PDB entry 6ASG | X-ray diffraction, 3.80 A resolution | chains C and A of the 5 polymer chains in the assembly

# Chain C
Protein: DNA-directed RNA polymerase subunit beta
Organism: Thermus thermophilus (strain HB8 / ATCC 27634 / DSM 579)
Notes: EC 2.7.7.6
UniProtKB: Q8RQE9 (RPOB_THET8); numbering as in UniProt (aligned over 1-1119)
Amino-acid sequence (1119 residues; each row starts with the number of its first residue):
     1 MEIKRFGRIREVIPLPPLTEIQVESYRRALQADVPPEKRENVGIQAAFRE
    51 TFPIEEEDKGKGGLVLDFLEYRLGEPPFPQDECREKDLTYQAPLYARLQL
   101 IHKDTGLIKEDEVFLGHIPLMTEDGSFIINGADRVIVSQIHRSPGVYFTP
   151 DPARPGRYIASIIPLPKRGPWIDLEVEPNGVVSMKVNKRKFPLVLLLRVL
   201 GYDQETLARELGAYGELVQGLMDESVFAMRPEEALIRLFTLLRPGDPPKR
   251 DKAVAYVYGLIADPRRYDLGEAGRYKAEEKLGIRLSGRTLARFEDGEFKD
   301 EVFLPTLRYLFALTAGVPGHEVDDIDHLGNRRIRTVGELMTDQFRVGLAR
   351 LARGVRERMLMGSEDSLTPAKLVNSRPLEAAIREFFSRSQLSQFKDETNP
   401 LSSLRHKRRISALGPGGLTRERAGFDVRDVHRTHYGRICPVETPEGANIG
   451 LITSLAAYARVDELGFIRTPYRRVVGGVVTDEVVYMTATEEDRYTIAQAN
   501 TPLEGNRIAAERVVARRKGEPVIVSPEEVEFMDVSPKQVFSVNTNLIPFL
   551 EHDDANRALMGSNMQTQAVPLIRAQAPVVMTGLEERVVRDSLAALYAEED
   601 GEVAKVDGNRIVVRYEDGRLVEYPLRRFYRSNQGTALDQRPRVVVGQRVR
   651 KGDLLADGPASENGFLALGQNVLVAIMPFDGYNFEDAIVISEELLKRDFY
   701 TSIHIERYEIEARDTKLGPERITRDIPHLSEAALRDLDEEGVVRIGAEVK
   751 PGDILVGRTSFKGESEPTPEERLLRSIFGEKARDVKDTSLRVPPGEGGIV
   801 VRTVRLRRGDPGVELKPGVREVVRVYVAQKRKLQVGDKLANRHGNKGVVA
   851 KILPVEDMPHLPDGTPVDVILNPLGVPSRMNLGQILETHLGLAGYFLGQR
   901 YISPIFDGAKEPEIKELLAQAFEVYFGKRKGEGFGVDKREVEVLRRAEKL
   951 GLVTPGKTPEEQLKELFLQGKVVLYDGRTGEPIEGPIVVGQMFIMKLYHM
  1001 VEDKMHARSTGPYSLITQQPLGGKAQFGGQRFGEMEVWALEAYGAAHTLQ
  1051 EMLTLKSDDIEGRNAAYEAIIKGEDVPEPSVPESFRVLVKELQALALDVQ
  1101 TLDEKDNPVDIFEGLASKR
Unresolved in the structure: 57-63, 762-784, 1117-1119

# Chain A
Protein: DNA-directed RNA polymerase subunit alpha
Organism: Thermus thermophilus (strain HB8 / ATCC 27634 / DSM 579)
Notes: EC 2.7.7.6
UniProtKB: Q5SHR6 (RPOA_THET8); residues 1-315 here = UniProt positions 1-315
Amino-acid sequence (315 residues; row label = number of the first residue in the row):
     1 MLDSKLKAPVFTVRTQGREYGEFVLEPLERGFGVTLGNPLRRILLSSIPG
    51 TAVTSVYIEDVLHEFSTIPGVKEDVVEIILNLKELVVRFLNPSLQTVTLL
   101 LKAEGPKEVKARDFLPVADVEIMNPDLHIATLEEGGRLNMEVRVDRGVGY
   151 VPAEKHGIKDRINAIPVDAVFSPVRRVAFQVEDTRLGQRTDLDKLTLRIW
   201 TDGSVTPLEALNQAVEILREHLTYFSNPQAAAVAAPEEAKEPEAPPEQEE
   251 ELDLPLEELGLSTRVLHSLKEEGIESVRALLALNLKDLKNIPGIGERSLE
   301 EIKEALEKKGFTLKE
Unresolved in the structure: 1-3, 230-315

# How chain C and chain A interact
Contacting residue pairs (95; chain C residue first):
  Ile572(C) - Val76(A)  hydrophobic
  Ile572(C) - Leu80(A)  hydrophobic
  Arg573(C) - Leu80(A)
  Lys605(C) - Glu133(A)
  Val606(C) - Glu133(A)  hydrogen bond (backbone-side chain)
  Asp607(C) - Ile68(A)
  Asp607(C) - Pro69(A)
  Asp607(C) - Gly70(A)  hydrogen bond (side chain-backbone)
  Asp607(C) - Val71(A)  hydrogen bond (side chain-backbone)
  Gly608(C) - Thr67(A)
  Gly608(C) - Val71(A)  hydrogen bond (backbone-backbone)
  Gly608(C) - Lys72(A)
  Asn609(C) - Thr67(A)
  Arg627(C) - Thr67(A)  hydrogen bond
  Arg627(C) - Asp74(A)  salt bridge
  Phe628(C) - Phe65(A)
  Phe628(C) - Asp74(A)
  Phe628(C) - Val76(A)  hydrophobic
  Arg640(C) - Asp74(A)  salt bridge
  Pro641(C) - Lys72(A)
  Arg642(C) - Lys72(A)
  Val643(C) - Lys72(A)
  Val645(C) - Thr131(A)
  Val645(C) - Leu132(A)
  Glu692(C) - Tyr150(A)
  Leu695(C) - Tyr150(A)  hydrogen bond (backbone-side chain)
  Lys696(C) - Lys83(A)  hydrogen bond (backbone-side chain)
  Lys696(C) - Tyr150(A)
  Lys696(C) - Val170(A)
  Asp698(C) - Leu80(A)
  Asp698(C) - Lys83(A)  salt bridge
  Asp698(C) - Asp168(A)
  Arg744(C) - Ile162(A)
  Arg744(C) - Asn163(A)  hydrogen bond
  Ile745(C) - Leu62(A)
  Ile745(C) - His63(A)
  Gly746(C) - Leu62(A)
  Gly746(C) - His63(A)
  Ile799(C) - His63(A)
  Ile799(C) - Phe65(A)  hydrophobic
  Val800(C) - His63(A)
  Val801(C) - His63(A)
  Val801(C) - Phe65(A)  hydrophobic
  Ala828(C) - Phe65(A)  hydrophobic
  Gln829(C) - Phe65(A)
  Lys830(C) - Glu64(A)  salt bridge
  Lys830(C) - Phe65(A)
  Lys830(C) - Asp168(A)  salt bridge
  Lys832(C) - Tyr150(A)
  Lys832(C) - Glu154(A)  salt bridge
  Lys832(C) - Asp168(A)  salt bridge
  Val855(C) - Leu45(A)
  Glu856(C) - Arg41(A)
  Glu856(C) - Arg42(A)  salt bridge
  Glu856(C) - Ser46(A)
  Asp857(C) - Arg42(A)
  His860(C) - Arg41(A)
  Pro862(C) - Ala178(A)
  Asp863(C) - Arg176(A)  salt bridge
  Asp863(C) - Ala178(A)
  Asp863(C) - Arg198(A)
  Asp863(C) - Trp200(A)
  Gly864(C) - Arg41(A)
  Gly864(C) - Arg176(A)
  Gly864(C) - Val177(A)
  Gly864(C) - Ala178(A)
  Thr865(C) - Arg176(A)
  Lys928(C) - Trp200(A)
  Arg929(C) - Gln180(A)
  Arg929(C) - Arg198(A)
  Glu932(C) - Tyr20(A)  hydrogen bond
  Glu932(C) - Glu22(A)
  Glu932(C) - Arg198(A)  salt bridge
  Phe934(C) - Glu22(A)
  Phe934(C) - Thr196(A)
  Phe934(C) - Arg198(A)
  Gly935(C) - Gln180(A)  hydrogen bond (backbone-side chain)
  Gly935(C) - Glu182(A)
  Val936(C) - Gln180(A)
  Val936(C) - Val181(A)
  Asp937(C) - Phe179(A)
  Asp937(C) - Gln180(A)
  Asp937(C) - Val181(A)  hydrogen bond (side chain-backbone)
  Lys938(C) - Val181(A)  hydrogen bond (backbone-backbone)
  Arg939(C) - Val34(A)
  Arg939(C) - Phe179(A)  hydrogen bond (side chain-backbone)
  Gly977(C) - Asn38(A)  hydrogen bond (backbone-side chain)
  Gly977(C) - Arg41(A)
  Gly977(C) - Arg42(A)  hydrogen bond (backbone-side chain)
  Arg978(C) - Asn38(A)
  Arg978(C) - Arg42(A)
  Thr979(C) - Asn38(A)
  Gly980(C) - Val34(A)
  Gly980(C) - Asn38(A)
  Glu981(C) - Val34(A)
Other interface residues (no listed pair), chain C (56 interface residues in all): Asp638, Val644, Arg697, Ile703, Glu940, Asp976
Other interface residues (no listed pair), chain A (45 interface residues in all): Glu77, Glu84, Glu108, Ser172

# Overview
Chain C and chain A form an interface of 56 and 45 residues respectively; the contacts include 15 hydrogen
bonds and 10 salt bridges. Polar pairs include Arg627(C)-Asp74(A), Arg640(C)-Asp74(A) and Asp698(C)-Lys83(A).
Here chain C is DNA-directed RNA polymerase subunit beta and chain A is DNA-directed RNA polymerase subunit
alpha, both from Thermus thermophilus (strain HB8 / ATCC 27634 / DSM 579). Entry 6ASG (Crystal structure of
Thermus thermophilus RNA polymerase core enzyme) was determined by X-ray diffraction (same publication as
6FBV).
